3D8N - chain A; structure by X-ray diffraction, 1.90 A resolution.

Chain A:
Protein: Uroporphyrinogen-III synthase
Organism: Thermus thermophilus
Notes: EC 4.2.1.75
UniProtKB: Q72KM1 (Q72KM1_THET2); numbering as in UniProt (aligned over 1-253)
Chain sequence (286 residues; numbered -33 to 253; 1 number in that range is skipped by the numbering (no residue carries it; nothing is unmodelled there); the number before each row is that of its first residue; numbers below 1 keep their minus sign (Met-33 is residue -33)):
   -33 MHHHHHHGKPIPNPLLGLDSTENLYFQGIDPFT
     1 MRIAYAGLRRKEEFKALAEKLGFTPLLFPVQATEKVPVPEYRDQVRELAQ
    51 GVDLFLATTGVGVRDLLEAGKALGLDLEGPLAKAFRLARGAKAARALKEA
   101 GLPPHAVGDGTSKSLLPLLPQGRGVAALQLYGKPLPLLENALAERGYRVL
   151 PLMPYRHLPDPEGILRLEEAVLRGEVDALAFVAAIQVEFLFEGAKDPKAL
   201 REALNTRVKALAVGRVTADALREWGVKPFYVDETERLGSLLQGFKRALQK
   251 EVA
Disordered / not traced: -33 to -2, 250-253
Differences from the reference sequence: expression tag (-33 to -1)
Ligand contacts: UP3 (3,3',3'',3'''-[3,8,13,17-tetrakis(carboxymethyl)porphyrin-2,7,12,18-tetrayl]tetrapropanoic acid): Gly7, Leu8, Arg9, Arg10, Gln31, Thr59, Gly60, Val61, Lys92, Tyr131, Gly132, Lys133, His157, Val182, Ala183, Ala184, Ile185, Gln186

Summary:
Chain A binds compound UP3.
Chain A is Uroporphyrinogen-III synthase (Thermus thermophilus); the structure, Uroporphyrinogen III
Synthase-Uroporphyringen III Complex, was determined by X-ray diffraction, deposited together with 3D8T, 3D8R
and 3D8S.
